3ZBY - chains C and F; structure by X-ray diffraction, 1.93 A resolution.

[Chain C (and F)]
Protein: P450 heme-thiolate protein
From: Mycobacterium smegmatis str. MC2 155
Notes: chain F of this document is another copy of the same molecule, construct and numbering; everything in this record applies to it too
UniProtKB: A0R4Q6 (A0R4Q6_MYCS2); residue numbers follow UniProt; this construct covers 1-401
Amino-acid sequence (407 residues; each row starts with the number of its first residue):
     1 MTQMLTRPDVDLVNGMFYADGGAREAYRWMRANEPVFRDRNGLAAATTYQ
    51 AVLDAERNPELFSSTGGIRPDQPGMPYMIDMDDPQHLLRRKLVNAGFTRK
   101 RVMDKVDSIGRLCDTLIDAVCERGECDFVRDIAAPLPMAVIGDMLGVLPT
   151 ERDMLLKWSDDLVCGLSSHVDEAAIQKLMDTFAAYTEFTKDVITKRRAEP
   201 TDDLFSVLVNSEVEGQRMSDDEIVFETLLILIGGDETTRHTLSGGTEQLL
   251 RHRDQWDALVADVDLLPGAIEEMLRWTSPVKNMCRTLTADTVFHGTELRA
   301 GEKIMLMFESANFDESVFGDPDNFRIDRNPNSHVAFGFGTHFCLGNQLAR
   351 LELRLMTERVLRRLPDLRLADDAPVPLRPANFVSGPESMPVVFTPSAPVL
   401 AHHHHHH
Disordered / not traced: 1, 404-407
Differences from the reference sequence: expression tag (402-407)
Metal / ion sites: heme Fe: Cys343 (together with 1,2-ethanediol)
Small-molecule neighbours: heme (HEM): Glu56, Met78, Ile79, His86, Arg90, Phe97, Met144, Leu229, Ile230, Gly233, Gly234, Thr237, Thr238, Thr241, Leu274, Pro279, Val280, Met283, Arg285, Phe308, Ala335, Phe336, Gly337, Phe338, Thr340, His341, Phe342, Cys343, Leu344, Gly345, Leu348, Ala349, Glu352
Swiss-Prot annotation at these positions:
  - binding site (heme): Cys343

[Interface between chain C and chain F]
Pairs across the interface (37; chain C residue first):
  Met4(C) - Arg325(F)
  Met4(C) - Asp327(F)
  Leu5(C) - Asp254(F)
  Leu5(C) - Ala258(F)  hydrophobic
  Leu5(C) - Ile326(F)  hydrophobic
  Leu5(C) - Asp327(F)  hydrogen bond (backbone-side chain)
  Thr6(C) - Arg325(F)
  Thr6(C) - Asp327(F)  hydrogen bond
  Glu25(C) - Asn323(F)
  Arg28(C) - Asp320(F)
  Arg28(C) - Asn323(F)
  Trp29(C) - Asp320(F)
  Trp29(C) - Asn323(F)
  Trp29(C) - Arg325(F)
  Ala32(C) - Gly319(F)
  Ala32(C) - Asp320(F)
  Asn33(C) - Asp320(F)
  Asn33(C) - Arg325(F)
  Asp254(C) - Leu5(F)
  Gln255(C) - Thr6(F)
  Ala258(C) - Leu5(F)  hydrophobic
  Glu315(C) - Glu315(F)
  Gly319(C) - Ala32(F)
  Asp320(C) - Arg28(F)
  Asp320(C) - Trp29(F)
  Asp320(C) - Ala32(F)
  Asp320(C) - Asn33(F)
  Asn323(C) - Glu25(F)
  Asn323(C) - Arg28(F)
  Asn323(C) - Trp29(F)
  Arg325(C) - Met4(F)
  Arg325(C) - Thr6(F)
  Arg325(C) - Trp29(F)
  Arg325(C) - Asn33(F)
  Asp327(C) - Met4(F)
  Asp327(C) - Leu5(F)  hydrogen bond (side chain-backbone)
  Asp327(C) - Thr6(F)  hydrogen bond
Interface residues without a listed pair, chain C (19 interface residues in all): Asp322, Ile326
Interface residues without a listed pair, chain F (19 interface residues in all): Gln255, Asp322

[In short]
Chain C and chain F each contribute 19 residues to their interface; the contacts include 4 hydrogen bonds.
Among the polar pairs are Leu5(C)-Asp327(F) and Thr6(C)-Asp327(F). Bound to chain C: heme. UniProt lists
heme-binding residue Cys343(C) on chain C.
Chain C and chain F are both P450 heme-thiolate protein (Mycobacterium smegmatis str. MC2 155); the structure,
Ligand-free structure of CYP142 from Mycobacterium smegmatis, was determined by X-ray diffraction together
with 2YOO and 4APY from the same study.
